8XKL - chains 9 and s of the 8 polymer chains in the assembly; structure by electron microscopy, 2.84 A resolution.

[Chain 9]
Name: Acpii-3
Source organism: Chroomonas placoidea
Sequence (222 residues; numbered 1 to 222; the number before each row is that of its first residue):
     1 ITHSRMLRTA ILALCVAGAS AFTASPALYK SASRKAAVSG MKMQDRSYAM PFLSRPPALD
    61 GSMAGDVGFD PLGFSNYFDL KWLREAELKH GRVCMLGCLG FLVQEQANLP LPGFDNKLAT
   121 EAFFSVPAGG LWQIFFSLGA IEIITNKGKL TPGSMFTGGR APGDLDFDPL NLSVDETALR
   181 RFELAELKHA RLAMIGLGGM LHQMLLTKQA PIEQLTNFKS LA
Unresolved in the structure: 1-44
Bound ions: chlorophyll a Mg (5 sites), coordinated by Ala-49, Glu-87, Gln-104, Glu-186, Gln-203
Residues lining bound ligands:
  - 8CT ((6'R,11cis,11'cis,13cis,15cis)-4',5'-didehydro-5',6'-dihydro-beta,beta-carotene): Phe-69, Thr-120, Phe-123, Phe-124, Ile-195, Leu-197, Gly-198, Leu-201, His-202, Leu-205
  - chlorophyll a (CLA), molecule 1: Tyr-48, Ala-49, Met-50, Pro-51, Phe-52, Val-67, Phe-69
  - chlorophyll a (CLA), molecule 2: Leu-59, Met-63, Ala-64, Gly-65, Asp-66, Val-67, Gly-68, Phe-69, Asp-70, Phe-74, Ser-75, Leu-80, Leu-83, Arg-84, Ala-86, Glu-87, His-90, Arg-191, Met-194, Ile-195
  - chlorophyll a (CLA), molecule 3: Phe-74, Phe-78, Trp-82, Leu-83, Ala-86, His-90
  - chlorophyll a (CLA), molecule 4: Trp-82, Glu-85, Ala-86, Lys-89, His-90, Phe-135, Leu-138, Gly-139, Glu-142, Asn-146, Leu-150, Met-155
  - chlorophyll a (CLA), molecule 5: Arg-92, Met-95, Leu-96, Gly-163, Asp-164, Leu-165, Asp-166, Phe-167, Asp-168, Leu-172, Ser-173, Leu-179, Phe-182, Glu-183, Ala-185, Glu-186, His-189
  - chlorophyll a (CLA), molecule 6: Val-93, Leu-96, Gly-97, Leu-99, Gly-100, Val-103, Gln-104, Ala-107, Asn-108, Leu-109, Gly-113, Phe-114, Asp-115, Asn-116, Ala-122, Phe-123, Val-126, Leu-131, Ile-134
  - chlorophyll a (CLA), molecule 7: Phe-114, Pro-127, Gly-129, Gly-130, Gln-133, Ile-134, Ser-137
  - chlorophyll a (CLA), molecule 8: Arg-181, Leu-184, Ala-185, Lys-188, His-189, Leu-192
  - chlorophyll a (CLA), molecule 9: Phe-182, Ala-185, His-189, Leu-192
  - chlorophyll a (CLA), molecule 10: Ile-195, Gly-196, Gly-198, Gly-199, His-202, Gln-203, Leu-206, Thr-207, Gln-214, Phe-218, Lys-219, Leu-221
  - chlorophyll a (CLA), molecule 11: His-202, Leu-205, Leu-206
  - chlorophyll a (CLA), molecule 12: Phe-218, Ser-220, Leu-221
  - Alloxanthin (II0; (1R)-3,5,5-trimethyl-4-[(3E,5E,7E,9E,11E,13E,15E)-3,7,12,16-tetramethyl-18-[(4R)-2,6,6-trimethyl-4-oxidanyl-cyclohexen-1-yl]octadeca-3,5,7,9,11,13,15-heptaen-1,17-diynyl]cyclohex-3-en-1-ol), molecule 1: Phe-69, Asp-70, Pro-71, Leu-72, Gly-73, Phe-74, His-90, Val-93, Cys-94, Gly-97, Phe-101, Gln-104, Ala-119, Ala-122, Phe-123, Met-194, Leu-197, Leu-201
  - Alloxanthin (II0), molecule 2: Lys-89, Arg-92, Val-93, Leu-96, Leu-109, Leu-111, Pro-112, Phe-114, Ile-134, Leu-138, Glu-142, Leu-165
  - Alloxanthin (II0), molecule 3: Met-95, Leu-96, Cys-98, Leu-99, Phe-167, Asp-168, Pro-169, Leu-170, Asn-171, Leu-172, His-189, Leu-192, Ala-193, Gly-196, Gly-199, Met-200, Gln-203, Leu-215
  - Alloxanthin (II0), molecule 4: Lys-188, Arg-191, Leu-192, Ile-195, Leu-206

[Chain s]
Name: Ccpii-S
Source organism: Chroomonas placoidea
Sequence (285 residues; row label = number of the first residue in the row):
     1 DHKRSRMMKS LALAAVGLAV GAEAFAPTPM VGGAKLALRT SSTRSVATVG PKMAMDVNAI
    61 VEGAQYLTAA VPNVPFVDEI TGEPQGLTAP IVHFGSVISL WLLFALPVWS AAYKAAGADT
   121 AEWVGVSQVT EDAPGIGLYG KYAPEYDGPT FREGLEYVLS FAWKPPILIA WKPRADLDRA
   181 MMDPARDTVV SSLYKSLGGA LDKTAVYDEE DQLLILSDME TFPETELGRR RVAQAEAAGW
   241 FTGNPSFGKS LIEYSEETKK GMREPGTVSI SAKELAALRA EAAKK
Unresolved in the structure: 1-82
Bound ions: chlorophyll a Mg near Trp-163 (its only coordinating residue here)
Residues lining bound ligands:
  - chlorophyll a (CLA), molecule 1: Leu-87, Thr-88, His-93, Ser-96, Val-97, Leu-100
  - chlorophyll a (CLA), molecule 2: Pro-90, Ile-91, Phe-94
  - chlorophyll a (CLA), molecule 3: Val-97, Leu-100, Trp-101, Phe-104, Ala-105, Val-108, Trp-109
  - chlorophyll a (CLA), molecule 4: Val-126, Ser-127, Gln-128
  - chlorophyll a (CLA), molecule 5: Gln-128, Val-129, Ala-133
  - chlorophyll a (CLA), molecule 6: Phe-151, Leu-155, Val-158
  - chlorophyll a (CLA), molecule 7: Ala-162, Trp-163, Lys-164, Pro-165, Pro-166, Ile-167, Leu-168, Ile-169, Trp-171, Lys-172
  - chlorophyll a (CLA), molecule 8: Ile-167, Leu-168, Trp-171

[Interface between chain 9 and chain s]
Contacting residue pairs (65):
  Tyr-48(9) / Pro-134(s)
  Asp-60(9) / Tyr-142(s)
  Gly-61(9) / Gly-137(s)
  Gly-61(9) / Leu-138(s)  hydrogen bond (backbone-backbone)
  Ser-62(9) / Gly-137(s)
  Ser-62(9) / Leu-138(s)  hydrogen bond (backbone-backbone)
  Ser-62(9) / Tyr-139(s)  hydrogen bond (backbone-backbone)
  Ser-62(9) / Tyr-142(s)
  Met-63(9) / Gly-137(s)
  Met-63(9) / Pro-144(s)
  Ala-64(9) / Gly-135(s)
  Gly-65(9) / Gly-135(s)  hydrogen bond (backbone-backbone)
  Asp-66(9) / Gly-135(s)
  Val-67(9) / Gly-135(s)
  Leu-72(9) / Tyr-157(s)  hydrogen bond (backbone-side chain)
  Leu-72(9) / Phe-161(s)
  Gly-73(9) / Tyr-157(s)
  Asn-76(9) / Pro-149(s)
  Tyr-77(9) / Tyr-146(s)  hydrogen bond (backbone-side chain)
  Tyr-77(9) / Pro-149(s)
  Tyr-77(9) / Thr-150(s)
  Tyr-77(9) / Gly-154(s)
  Tyr-77(9) / Tyr-157(s)  hydrophobic
  Phe-78(9) / Tyr-146(s)  hydrogen bond (backbone-side chain)
  Phe-78(9) / Phe-151(s)  hydrophobic
  Phe-78(9) / Gly-154(s)
  Phe-78(9) / Leu-155(s)
  Asp-79(9) / Tyr-146(s)
  Leu-80(9) / Pro-144(s)  hydrophobic
  Lys-81(9) / Ala-143(s)
  Lys-81(9) / Pro-144(s)  hydrogen bond (side chain-backbone)
  Lys-81(9) / Tyr-146(s)
  Trp-82(9) / Phe-151(s)
  Ala-161(9) / Lys-141(s)
  Pro-162(9) / Ala-143(s)
  Asp-168(9) / Tyr-113(s)
  Pro-169(9) / Tyr-113(s)  hydrogen bond (backbone-side chain)
  Leu-170(9) / Tyr-113(s)
  Leu-170(9) / Trp-123(s)  hydrogen bond (backbone-side chain)
  Asn-171(9) / Tyr-113(s)  hydrogen bond (backbone-side chain)
  Asn-171(9) / Gly-117(s)  hydrogen bond (side chain-backbone)
  Asn-171(9) / Trp-123(s)
  Leu-172(9) / Trp-123(s)
  Asp-175(9) / Val-124(s)
  Glu-176(9) / Leu-138(s)
  Glu-176(9) / Tyr-139(s)
  Glu-176(9) / Gly-140(s)  hydrogen bond (side chain-backbone)
  Ala-178(9) / Gly-125(s)
  Leu-179(9) / Gly-140(s)
  Leu-179(9) / Lys-141(s)
  Arg-180(9) / Glu-131(s)
  Arg-180(9) / Ile-136(s)
  Arg-180(9) / Gly-137(s)  hydrogen bond (side chain-backbone)
  Arg-180(9) / Leu-138(s)  hydrogen bond (side chain-backbone)
  Arg-180(9) / Tyr-139(s)
  Arg-180(9) / Gly-140(s)
  Arg-181(9) / Ser-127(s)
  Arg-181(9) / Val-129(s)  hydrogen bond (side chain-backbone)
  Phe-182(9) / Gly-125(s)
  Phe-182(9) / Val-126(s)
  Glu-183(9) / Gly-140(s)
  Glu-183(9) / Lys-141(s)
  Leu-184(9) / Pro-134(s)
  Leu-184(9) / Gly-135(s)
  Leu-184(9) / Ile-136(s)  hydrophobic
Interface residues without a listed pair, chain 9 (38 interface residues in all): Phe-74, Ser-75, Pro-152, Asp-164
Interface residues without a listed pair, chain s (32 interface residues in all): Ala-118, Glu-145, Glu-153, Val-158

[In short]
The interface between chain 9 and chain s involves 38 residues on one side and 32 on the other, with 16
hydrogen bonds. Polar contacts include Leu-72(9)/Tyr-157(s), Tyr-77(9)/Tyr-146(s) and Phe-78(9)/Tyr-146(s). 3
chlorophyll a molecules are bound between chain 9 and chain s.
Here chain 9 is Acpii-3 and chain s is Ccpii-S, both from Chroomonas placoidea. Entry 8XKL (Structure of
ACPII-CCPII from cryptophyte algae) was determined by electron microscopy.
